7JK5 - chains C and I of the 8 polymer chains in the assembly; structure by electron microscopy, 3.90 A resolution.

[Chain C]
Protein: Origin recognition complex subunit 3
Organism: Drosophila melanogaster
UniProtKB: Q7K2L1 (Q7K2L1_DROME); residues 1-721 here = UniProt positions 1-721
Amino-acid sequence (721 residues; row label = number of the first residue in the row):
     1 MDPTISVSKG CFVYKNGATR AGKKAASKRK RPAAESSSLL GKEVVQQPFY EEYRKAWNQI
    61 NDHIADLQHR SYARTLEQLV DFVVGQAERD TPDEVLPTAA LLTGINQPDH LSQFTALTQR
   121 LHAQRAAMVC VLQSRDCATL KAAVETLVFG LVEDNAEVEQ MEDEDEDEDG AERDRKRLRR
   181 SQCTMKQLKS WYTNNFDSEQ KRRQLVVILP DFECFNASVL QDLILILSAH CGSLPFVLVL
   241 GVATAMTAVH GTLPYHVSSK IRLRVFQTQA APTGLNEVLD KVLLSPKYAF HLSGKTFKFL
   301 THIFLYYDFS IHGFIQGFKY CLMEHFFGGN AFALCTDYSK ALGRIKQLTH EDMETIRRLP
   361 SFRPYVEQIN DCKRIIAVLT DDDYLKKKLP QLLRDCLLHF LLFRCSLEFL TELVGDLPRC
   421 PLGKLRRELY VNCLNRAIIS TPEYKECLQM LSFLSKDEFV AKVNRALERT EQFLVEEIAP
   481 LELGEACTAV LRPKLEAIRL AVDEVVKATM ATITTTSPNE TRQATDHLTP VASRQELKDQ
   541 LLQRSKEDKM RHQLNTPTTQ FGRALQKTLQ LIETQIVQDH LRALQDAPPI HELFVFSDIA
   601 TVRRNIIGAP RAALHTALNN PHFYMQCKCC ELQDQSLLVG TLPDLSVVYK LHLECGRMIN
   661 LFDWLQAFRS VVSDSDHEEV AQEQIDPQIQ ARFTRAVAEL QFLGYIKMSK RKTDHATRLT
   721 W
Disordered / not traced: 1-7, 21-37, 90-93, 160-176, 200-201, 370-374, 508-561, 632-640, 673-686, 720-721
What the authors report for this chain:
  - mutagenesis - K141A (3-fold): decreased binding to DNA

[Chain I]
Molecule: 60-nt DNA strand
Sequence (60 nucleotides; row label = number of the first residue in the row):
    20 CCTGCAGGCC TTTTGAAAAG CAAGCATAAA AGATCTAAAC ATAAAATCTG TAAAATAACA
Disordered / not traced: 20-35, 68-79

[How chain C and chain I interact]
Residue-residue contacts (7; chain C residue first):
  Arg179(C) - DA60(I)  sugar contact
  Arg179(C) - DT61(I)  salt bridge to the phosphate
  Ser181(C) - DA60(I)  hydrogen bond to the phosphate
  Lys710(C) - DT46(I)  phosphate contact
  Lys710(C) - DA47(I)  sugar contact
  Arg711(C) - DA45(I)  hydrogen bond to the sugar
  Arg711(C) - DT46(I)  hydrogen bond to the sugar
Interface residues without a listed pair, chain I (6 interface residues in all): DC44

[Summary]
4 residues of chain C and 6 residues of chain I are in contact, with 3 hydrogen bonds and 1 salt bridge. Polar
pairs include Arg711(C)-DA45(I), Arg711(C)-DT46(I) and Ser181(C)-DA60(I). The paper reports that K141A of
chain C reduces binding to DNA.
Chain C is Origin recognition complex subunit 3 (Drosophila melanogaster) and chain I is a 60-nt DNA strand;
the structure, Structure of Drosophila ORC bound to DNA, was determined by electron microscopy (same
publication as 7JGR, 7JGS, 7JK2, 7JK3, 7JK4 and 7JK6).
